PDB entry 7LXU | electron microscopy, 3.10 A resolution | chains A and B of the 28 polymer chains in the assembly

[Chain A]
Protein: 20S proteasome alpha-1 subunit
Organism: Plasmodium falciparum (isolate 3D7)
Notes: EC 3.4.25.1
UniProt: Q8IAR3 (Q8IAR3_PLAF7); residue numbers follow UniProt; this construct covers 1-260
Sequence (260 residues; each row starts with the number of its first residue):
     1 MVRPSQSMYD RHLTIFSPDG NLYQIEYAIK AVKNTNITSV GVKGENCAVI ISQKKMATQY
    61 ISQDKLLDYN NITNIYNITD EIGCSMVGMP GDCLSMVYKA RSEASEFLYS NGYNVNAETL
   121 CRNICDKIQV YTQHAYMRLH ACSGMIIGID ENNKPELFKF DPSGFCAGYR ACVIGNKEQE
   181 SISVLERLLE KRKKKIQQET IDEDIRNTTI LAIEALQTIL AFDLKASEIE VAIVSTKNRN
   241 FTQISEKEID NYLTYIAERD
Not modelled in the structure: 1-6, 258-260

[Chain B]
Protein: 20S proteasome alpha-2 subunit
Organism: Plasmodium falciparum (isolate 3D7)
Notes: EC 3.4.25.1
UniProt: C6KST3 (C6KST3_PLAF7); residue numbers follow UniProt; this construct covers 1-235
Sequence (235 residues; each row starts with the number of its first residue):
     1 MADGEYSFSL TTFSPTGKLV QIEYALNRVS SSSPALGIRA KNGVIIATEK KSPNELIEEN
    61 SIFKIQQISE HIGIVYAGMP GDFRVLLKRA RKEAIRYSLQ YGSEILVKEL VKIIASIVQE
   121 FTQTGGVRPF GLSLLICGVD VYGYHLYQID PSGCYFNWMA TCVGKDYQNN MSFLEKRYNK
   181 DIEIEDAIHT AILTLKESYE GVLNEKNIEI GVAYDNKPFK ILTQNEIKDY LIEIE
Not modelled in the structure: 1-4, 234-235

[Chain A / chain B interface]
Contacting residue pairs (50; chain A residue first):
  H12(A) with L10(B)
  T14(A) with R128(B)
  I15(A) with L10(B), hydrophobic; Q21(B)
  F16(A) with Q21(B); Y24(B); M79(B), hydrophobic; R128(B); P129(B); G131(B)
  S17(A) with Y24(B)
  P18(A) with Y24(B), hydrophobic; N27(B), hydrogen bond (backbone-side chain)
  G20(A) with Y24(B); R28(B), hydrogen bond (backbone-side chain)
  L22(A) with M79(B), hydrophobic; R128(B)
  K43(A) with E58(B), salt bridge
  R122(A) with S61(B), hydrogen bond (side chain-backbone); R84(B)
  D126(A) with K88(B)
  Q129(A) with G81(B); V85(B)
  T132(A) with R128(B), hydrogen bond (backbone-side chain)
  Q133(A) with F121(B); V127(B); R128(B), hydrogen bond (backbone-backbone); F130(B)
  H134(A) with G126(B)
  A135(A) with L10(B), hydrophobic; G126(B), hydrogen bond (backbone-backbone)
  G164(A) with G81(B), hydrogen bond (backbone-backbone)
  F165(A) with P80(B), hydrophobic
  A167(A) with I57(B), hydrophobic; S61(B), hydrogen bond (backbone-side chain); I62(B), hydrophobic
  G168(A) with E58(B), hydrogen bond (backbone-backbone); S61(B), hydrogen bond (backbone-side chain)
  Y169(A) with L56(B); I57(B), hydrophobic
  R170(A) with E55(B), hydrogen bond (side chain-backbone); L56(B), hydrogen bond (backbone-backbone); I57(B), hydrogen bond (side chain-backbone)
  A171(A) with L56(B)
  I182(A) with N54(B); L56(B), hydrophobic
  E186(A) with N54(B); E55(B), hydrogen bond (side chain-backbone); L56(B)
  E190(A) with E55(B)
Interface residues without a listed pair, chain A (31 interface residues in all): D19, N21, Y136, F158, L185
Interface residues without a listed pair, chain B (27 interface residues in all): A25, D82

[Overview]
31 residues of chain A and 27 residues of chain B are in contact, with 14 hydrogen bonds and 1 salt bridge.
Polar contacts include K43(A)-E58(B), P18(A)-N27(B) and G20(A)-R28(B).
Here chain A is 20S proteasome alpha-1 subunit and chain B is 20S proteasome alpha-2 subunit, both from
Plasmodium falciparum (isolate 3D7). Entry 7LXU (Structure of Plasmodium falciparum 20S proteasome with bound
MPI-5) was determined by electron microscopy (same publication as 7LXT).
